PDB entry 8DEY | X-ray diffraction, 3.70 A resolution | chains A and C of the 3 polymer chains in the assembly

Chain A:
Protein: Protein cereblon
Source organism: Homo sapiens
UniProtKB: Q96SW2 (CRBN_HUMAN); numbering as in UniProt (aligned over 70-442)
Amino-acid sequence (373 residues; row label = number of the first residue in the row):
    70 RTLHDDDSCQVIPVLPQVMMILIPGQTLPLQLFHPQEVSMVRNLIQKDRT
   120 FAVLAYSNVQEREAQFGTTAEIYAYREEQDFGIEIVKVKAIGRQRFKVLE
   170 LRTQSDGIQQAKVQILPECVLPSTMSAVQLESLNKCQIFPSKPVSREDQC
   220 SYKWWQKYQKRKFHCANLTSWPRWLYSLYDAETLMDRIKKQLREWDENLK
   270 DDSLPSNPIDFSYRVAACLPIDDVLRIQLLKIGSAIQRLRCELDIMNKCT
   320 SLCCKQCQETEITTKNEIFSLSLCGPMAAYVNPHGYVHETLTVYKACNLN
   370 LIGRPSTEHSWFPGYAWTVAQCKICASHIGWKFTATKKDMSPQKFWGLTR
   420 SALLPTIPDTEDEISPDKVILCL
Not modelled in the structure: 70
Metal / ion sites: Zn2+: Cys323, Cys326, Cys391, Cys394
Small-molecule neighbours: IKZF2 (LWK; (3S)-3-[5-(1-benzylpiperidin-4-yl)-1-oxo-1,3-dihydro-2H-isoindol-2-yl]piperidine-2,6-dione): Val350, Asn351, Pro352, His353, Glu377, His378, Ser379, Trp380, Trp386, Trp400, Phe402
Swiss-Prot annotation at these positions:
  - binding site (Zn(2+)): Cys323, Cys326, Cys391, Cys394
  - binding site ((S)-thalidomide): His378, Trp380, Trp386
  - natural variant: Cys391 (C391R: In MRT2)
  - mutagenesis: Tyr384 (Y384A: Abolishes thalidomide-binding without affecting DCX protein ligase complex activity; when associated with A-386), Trp386 (W386A: Abolishes thalidomide-binding without affecting DCX protein ligase complex activity; when associated with A-384 ...), Arg419 to Leu442 (Fails to rescue increased BK channel activity and decreased probability of neurotransmission in a mouse hippocampal neuron model)

Chain C:
Protein: Zinc finger protein Helios
Source organism: Homo sapiens
Notes: fragment: ikzf2
UniProtKB: Q9UKS7 (IKZF2_HUMAN); residue numbers follow UniProt; this construct covers 137-192
Amino-acid sequence (57 residues; numbered 136 to 192; the number before each row is that of its first residue):
   136 SERPFHCNQCGASFTQKGNLLRHIKLHSGEKPFKCPFCSYACRRRDALTG
   186 HLRTHSV
Differences from the reference sequence: expression tag (136)
Metal / ion sites: Zn2+ site 1: Cys142, Cys145, His158, His162; Zn2+ site 2: Cys170, Cys173, His186, His190
Small-molecule neighbours: IKZF2 (LWK; (3S)-3-[5-(1-benzylpiperidin-4-yl)-1-oxo-1,3-dihydro-2H-isoindol-2-yl]piperidine-2,6-dione): His141, Cys142, Asn143, Gln144, Cys145, Gly146

Interface between chain A and chain C:
Residue-residue contacts - 26 pairs, chain A then chain C:
  Gln325(A) - Pro167(C)
  Glu328(A) - Arg180(C)
  Asn351(A) - Asn143(C)  hydrogen bond (side chain-backbone)
  His353(A) - Asn143(C)  hydrogen bond
  His357(A) - Gln144(C)  hydrogen bond (side chain-backbone)
  Ile371(A) - Ala147(C)  hydrophobic
  Ile371(A) - Phe149(C)  hydrophobic
  Gly372(A) - Arg138(C)
  Gly372(A) - Ser148(C)
  Arg373(A) - Ser136(C)  hydrogen bond (side chain-backbone)
  Arg373(A) - Arg138(C)
  Trp386(A) - Cys145(C)
  Trp386(A) - Gly146(C)
  Val388(A) - Cys145(C)
  Val388(A) - Gly146(C)
  Val388(A) - Ala147(C)
  Ile393(A) - Phe168(C)  hydrophobic
  Cys394(A) - Leu161(C)
  Cys394(A) - Pro167(C)  hydrophobic
  Ala395(A) - Leu161(C)
  Ser396(A) - Leu161(C)
  Ser396(A) - Pro167(C)
  His397(A) - Cys145(C)
  His397(A) - His162(C)
  Trp400(A) - Gln144(C)
  Trp400(A) - Cys145(C)  hydrogen bond (side chain-backbone)
Also at the interface, not in a pair above, chain A (19 interface residues in all): Cys326, Tyr355, Gln390
Also at the interface, not in a pair above, chain C (18 interface residues in all): His158, Gly164, Glu165, Arg179

In short:
19 residues of chain A face 18 of chain C across their interface; the contacts include 5 hydrogen bonds. Polar
contacts include Asn351(A)-Asn143(C), His353(A)-Asn143(C) and His357(A)-Gln144(C). IKZF2 is bound between
chain A and chain C.
Chain A is Protein cereblon and chain C is Zinc finger protein Helios, both from Homo sapiens; the structure,
Ternary complex structure of Cereblon-DDB1 bound to IKZF2(ZF2,3) and the molecular glue DKY709, was determined
by X-ray diffraction, deposited together with 7U8F.
